PDB entry 6WWK | electron microscopy, 3.00 A resolution | chains B and E of the 6 polymer chains in the assembly

# Chain B
Name: Tubulin beta-2B chain
From: Sus scrofa
UniProtKB: A0A287AGU7 (A0A287AGU7_PIG); residues 1-445 here = UniProt positions 1-445
Amino-acid sequence (445 residues; row label = number of the first residue in the row):
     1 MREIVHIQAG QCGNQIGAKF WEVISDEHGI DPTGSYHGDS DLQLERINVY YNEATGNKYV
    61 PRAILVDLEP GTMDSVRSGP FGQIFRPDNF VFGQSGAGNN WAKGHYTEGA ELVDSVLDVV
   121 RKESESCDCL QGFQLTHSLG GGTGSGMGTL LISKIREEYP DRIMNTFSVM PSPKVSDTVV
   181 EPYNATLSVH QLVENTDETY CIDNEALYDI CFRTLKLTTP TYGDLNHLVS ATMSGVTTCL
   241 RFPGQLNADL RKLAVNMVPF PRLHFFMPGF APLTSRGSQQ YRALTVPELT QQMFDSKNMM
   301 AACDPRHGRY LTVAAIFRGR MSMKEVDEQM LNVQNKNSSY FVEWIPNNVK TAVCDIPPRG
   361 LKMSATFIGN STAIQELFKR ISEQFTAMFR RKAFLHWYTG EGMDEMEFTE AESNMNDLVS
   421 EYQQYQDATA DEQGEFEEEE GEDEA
Unresolved in the structure: 430-445
Small-molecule neighbours:
  - GDP (guanosine-5'-diphosphate): Gly10, Gln11, Cys12, Gln15, Glu69, Gly98, Asn99, Ser138, Leu139, Gly141, Gly142, Thr143, Gly144, Val169, Asp177, Asn204, Tyr222, Asn226
  - GTP (guanosine-5'-triphosphate): Gln245, Leu246, Lys252
  - taxol (TA1): Glu22, Val23, Asp26, Glu27, Leu215, Leu217, Asp224, His227, Leu228, Ala231, Ser234, Phe270, Pro272, Leu273, Thr274, Arg276, Gln279, Arg318, Pro358, Arg359, Gly360, Leu361

# Chain E
Name: Tubulin alpha-1B chain
From: Sus scrofa
UniProtKB: Q2XVP4 (TBA1B_PIG); numbering as in UniProt (aligned over 1-451)
Amino-acid sequence (451 residues; numbered 1 to 451; the number before each row is that of its first residue):
     1 MRECISIHVG QAGVQIGNAC WELYCLEHGI QPDGQMPSDK TIGGGDDSFN TFFSETGAGK
    61 HVPRAVFVDL EPTVIDEVRT GTYRQLFHPE QLITGKEDAA NNYARGHYTI GKEIIDLVLD
   121 RIRKLADQCT GLQGFLVFHS FGGGTGSGFT SLLMERLSVD YGKKSKLEFS IYPAPQVSTA
   181 VVEPYNSILT THTTLEHSDC AFMVDNEAIY DICRRNLDIE RPTYTNLNRL ISQIVSSITA
   241 SLRFDGALNV DLTEFQTNLV PYPRIHFPLA TYAPVISAEK AYHEQLSVAE ITNACFEPAN
   301 QMVKCDPRHG KYMACCLLYR GDVVPKDVNA AIATIKTKRS IQFVDWCPTG FKVGINYQPP
   361 TVVPGGDLAK VQRAVCMLSN TTAIAEAWAR LDHKFDLMYA KRAFVHWYVG EGMEEGEFSE
   421 AREDMAALEK DYEEVGVDSV EGEGEEEGEE Y
Unresolved in the structure: 442-451
Metal / ion sites: Mg2+: Glu71 (together with GTP)
Small-molecule neighbours:
  - GDP (guanosine-5'-diphosphate): Ala247, Leu248, Glu254
  - GTP (guanosine-5'-triphosphate): Val9, Gly10, Gln11, Ala12, Gln15, Glu71, Asp98, Ala99, Ala100, Asn101, Ser140, Phe141, Gly142, Gly143, Gly144, Thr145, Gly146, Ile171, Thr179, Glu183, Asn206, Tyr224, Asn228, Ile231
UniProt features mapped onto this chain:
  - motif: Met1 to Cys4 (MREC motif)
  - active site: Glu254
  - binding site (GTP): Gly10, Gln11, Ala12, Gln15, Glu71, Ala99, Ser140, Gly143, Gly144, Thr145, Gly146, Thr179, Glu183, Asn206, Tyr224, Asn228, Leu252
  - binding site (Mg(2+)): Glu71
  - site: Tyr451 (Involved in polymerization)
  - modified residue: Lys40 (N6,N6,N6-trimethyllysine), Ser48 (Phosphoserine), Ser232 (Phosphoserine), Tyr282 (3'-nitrotyrosine), Arg339 (Omega-N-methylarginine), Ser439 (Phosphoserine), Glu443 (5-glutamyl polyglutamate), Glu445 (5-glutamyl polyglutamate), Tyr451 (3'-nitrotyrosine)
  - cross-link (Glycyl lysine isopeptide (Lys-Gly)): Lys326 (interchain with G-Cter in ubiquitin), Lys370 (interchain with G-Cter in ubiquitin)

# How chain B and chain E interact
Contacting residue pairs (67; chain B residue first):
  Gln11(B) - Gly246(E)
  Gln11(B) - Ala247(E)  hydrogen bond (side chain-backbone)
  Gln11(B) - Asn249(E)
  Gln15(B) - Gly246(E)
  Gln15(B) - Ala247(E)
  Glu69(B) - Arg2(E)  salt bridge
  Pro70(B) - Met1(E)  hydrophobic
  Pro70(B) - Arg2(E)
  Gln94(B) - Met1(E)
  Gln94(B) - Thr130(E)
  Ser95(B) - Leu132(E)
  Ser95(B) - Gln133(E)
  Gly96(B) - Asp251(E)  hydrogen bond (backbone-side chain)
  Gly96(B) - Thr253(E)
  Gly98(B) - Thr253(E)
  Gly98(B) - Glu254(E)
  Gly98(B) - Thr257(E)  hydrogen bond (backbone-side chain)
  Asn99(B) - Glu254(E)  hydrogen bond
  Asn99(B) - Asn258(E)
  Asn99(B) - Lys352(E)
  Lys174(B) - Lys336(E)  hydrogen bond (backbone-side chain)
  Val175(B) - Asn329(E)
  Val175(B) - Ile332(E)  hydrophobic
  Val175(B) - Ala333(E)
  Ser176(B) - Thr349(E)  hydrogen bond (side chain-backbone)
  Ser176(B) - Phe351(E)  hydrogen bond (side chain-backbone)
  Asp177(B) - Leu248(E)
  Asp177(B) - Phe351(E)
  Asp177(B) - Lys352(E)
  Asp177(B) - Val353(E)
  Thr178(B) - Asn258(E)
  Thr178(B) - Phe351(E)
  Val179(B) - Asn258(E)  hydrogen bond (backbone-side chain)
  Val179(B) - Cys347(E)  hydrophobic
  Val179(B) - Thr349(E)  hydrogen bond (backbone-side chain)
  Val179(B) - Gly350(E)
  Val180(B) - Asn258(E)
  Glu205(B) - Asn329(E)  hydrogen bond
  Tyr208(B) - Pro325(E)
  Tyr208(B) - Asn329(E)
  Pro220(B) - Val324(E)
  Pro220(B) - Lys326(E)
  Tyr222(B) - Ala247(E)  hydrophobic
  Tyr222(B) - Leu248(E)
  Tyr222(B) - Pro325(E)
  Gln384(B) - Pro348(E)
  Ala387(B) - Trp346(E)
  Met388(B) - Trp346(E)
  Arg391(B) - Tyr262(E)  hydrogen bond (backbone-side chain)
  Arg391(B) - Glu434(E)  hydrogen bond (side chain-backbone)
  Arg391(B) - Val435(E)
  Arg391(B) - Val437(E)  hydrogen bond (side chain-backbone)
  Lys392(B) - Tyr262(E)
  Ala393(B) - Pro261(E)
  Ala393(B) - Tyr262(E)
  Ala393(B) - Trp346(E)  hydrophobic
  Phe394(B) - Thr257(E)
  Phe394(B) - Asn258(E)
  Phe394(B) - Pro261(E)  hydrophobic
  Phe394(B) - Trp346(E)  hydrophobic
  His396(B) - Val260(E)
  His396(B) - Pro261(E)  hydrogen bond (side chain-backbone)
  His396(B) - Tyr262(E)
  His396(B) - Pro263(E)
  Trp397(B) - Gln256(E)  hydrogen bond (side chain-backbone)
  Trp397(B) - Val260(E)  hydrogen bond (side chain-backbone)
  Gly400(B) - Lys163(E)  hydrogen bond (backbone-side chain)
Other interface residues (no listed pair), chain B (38 interface residues in all): Ala97, Asn100, Lys103, Pro182, Phe212, Thr219, Thr221, Arg390
Other interface residues (no listed pair), chain E (42 interface residues in all): Leu259, Ala314, Asp345, Ser439

# Overview
38 residues of chain B face 42 of chain E across their interface, with 17 hydrogen bonds and 1 salt bridge.
Among the polar pairs are Glu69(B)-Arg2(E), Gln11(B)-Ala247(E) and Gly96(B)-Asp251(E). GDP is bound between
chain B and chain E.
Chain B is Tubulin beta-2B chain and chain E is Tubulin alpha-1B chain, both from Sus scrofa; the structure,
KIF14[391-755] dimer two-heads-bound state - ADP-AlFx in complex with a microtubule, was determined by
electron microscopy, deposited together with 6WWE, 6WWF, 6WWG, 6WWH, 6WWI, 6WWJ and 13 further entries.
